PDB entry 6RZV | electron microscopy, 20.60 A resolution (very low resolution: no residue pairs are listed; an interface is given only as per-side residue counts) | chains G and L of the 16 polymer chains in the assembly

[Chain G (and L)]
Name: Putative mitochondrial dynamin protein
From: Chaetomium thermophilum var. thermophilum DSM 1495
Notes: chain L of this document is another copy of the same molecule, construct and numbering; everything in this record applies to it too
UniProt: G0SGC7 (G0SGC7_CHATD); numbering as in UniProt (aligned over 219-913)
Sequence (695 residues; each row starts with the number of its first residue):
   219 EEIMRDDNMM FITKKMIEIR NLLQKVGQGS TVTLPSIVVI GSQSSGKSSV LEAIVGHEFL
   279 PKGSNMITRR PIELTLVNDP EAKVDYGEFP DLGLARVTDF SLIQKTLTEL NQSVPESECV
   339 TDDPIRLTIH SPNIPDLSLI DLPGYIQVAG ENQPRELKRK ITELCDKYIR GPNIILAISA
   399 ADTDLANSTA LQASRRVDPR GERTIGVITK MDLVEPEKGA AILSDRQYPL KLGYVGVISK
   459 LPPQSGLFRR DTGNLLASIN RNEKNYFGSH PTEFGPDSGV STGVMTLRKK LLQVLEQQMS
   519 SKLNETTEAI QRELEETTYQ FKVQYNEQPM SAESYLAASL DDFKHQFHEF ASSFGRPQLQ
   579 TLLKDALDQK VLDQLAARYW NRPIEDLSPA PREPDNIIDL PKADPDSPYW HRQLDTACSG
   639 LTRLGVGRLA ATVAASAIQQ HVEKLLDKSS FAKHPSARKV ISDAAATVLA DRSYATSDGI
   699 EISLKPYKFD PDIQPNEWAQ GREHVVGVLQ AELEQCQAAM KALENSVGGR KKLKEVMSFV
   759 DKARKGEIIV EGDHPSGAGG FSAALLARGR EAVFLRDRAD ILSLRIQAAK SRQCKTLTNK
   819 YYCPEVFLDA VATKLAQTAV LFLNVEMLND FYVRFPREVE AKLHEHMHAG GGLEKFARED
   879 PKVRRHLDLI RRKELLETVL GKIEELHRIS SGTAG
Unresolved in the structure: 219-223, 333-338, 365-374, 459-470, 911-913
Cystine bridges: C812-C821
Curated features (UniProtKB/Swiss-Prot):
  - region: G259 to S266 (G1 motif), I285 to R287 (G2 motif), D359 to G362 (G3 motif), T427 to D430 (G4 motif), I456 to L459 (G5 motif)
  - binding site (GTP): S262, G264, K265, S266, S267, G281, K428, D430, S457
  - binding site (Mg(2+)): S266, T286, D359
From the paper describing this entry:
  - mutagenesis - Y537A, D559A, K562A, R646A: unchanged binding to liposome
  - mutagenesis - Y537A, D559A, K562A, R646A: unchanged catalytic activity on liposome

[How chain G and chain L interact]
At this resolution (21 A) residue pairs are not listed: 23 residues of chain G and 25 of chain L lie at the interface.

[Overview]
23 residues of chain G face 25 of chain L across their interface. From UniProt: 9 GTP-binding residues and 3
Mg2+-binding residues on chain G. From the paper: Y537A, D559A and K562A of chain G, among others, leave
binding to liposome unchanged; Y537A, D559A and K562A of chain G, among others, leave catalytic activity on
liposome unchanged.
Chain G and chain L are both Putative mitochondrial dynamin protein (Chaetomium thermophilum var. thermophilum
DSM 1495); the structure, Structure of s-Mgm1 decorating the inner surface of tubulated lipid membranes, was
determined by electron microscopy, deposited together with 6RZT, 6RZU, 6RZW and 6QL4.
